8OUD - chains B and E of the 6 polymer chains in the assembly; structure by electron microscopy, 2.31 A resolution.

[Chain B]
Protein: Neutral amino acid transporter B(0)
From: Homo sapiens
UniProt: Q15758 (AAAT_HUMAN); residue numbers follow UniProt; this construct covers 1-541
Amino-acid sequence (541 residues; row label = number of the first residue in the row):
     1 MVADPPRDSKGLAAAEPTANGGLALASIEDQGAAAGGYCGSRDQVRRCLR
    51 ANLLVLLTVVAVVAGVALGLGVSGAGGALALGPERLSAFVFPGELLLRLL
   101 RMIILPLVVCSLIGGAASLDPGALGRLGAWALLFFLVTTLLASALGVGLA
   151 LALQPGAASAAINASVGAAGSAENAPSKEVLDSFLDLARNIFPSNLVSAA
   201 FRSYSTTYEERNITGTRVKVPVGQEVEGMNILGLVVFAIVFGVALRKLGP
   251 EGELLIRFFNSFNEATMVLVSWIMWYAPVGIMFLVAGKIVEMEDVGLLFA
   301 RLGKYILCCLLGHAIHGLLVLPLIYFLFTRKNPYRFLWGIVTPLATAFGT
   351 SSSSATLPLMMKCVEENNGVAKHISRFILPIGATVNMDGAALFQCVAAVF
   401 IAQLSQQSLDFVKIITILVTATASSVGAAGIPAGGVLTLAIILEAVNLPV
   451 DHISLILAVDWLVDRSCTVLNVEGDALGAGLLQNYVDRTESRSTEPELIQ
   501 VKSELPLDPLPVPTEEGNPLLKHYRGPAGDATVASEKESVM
Not modelled in the structure: 1-48, 159-176, 212-218, 490-541
Swiss-Prot annotation at these positions:
  - binding site (Na(+)): Gly382, Thr384, Asn386, Asn471, Asp475
  - modified residue: Met1 (N-acetylmethionine), Ser493 (Phosphoserine), Thr494 (Phosphothreonine), Ser503 (Phosphoserine), Ser535 (Phosphoserine), Ser539 (Phosphoserine)
  - glycosylation (N-linked (GlcNAc...) asparagine): Asn163, Asn212
Ion coordination: Na+ site 1: Phe135, Thr138, Thr139, Asp388; Na+ site 2: Gly382, Asn386, Asn471, Asp475; Na+ site 3: Thr384, Ser425, Val426, Ala428
Ligand contacts: alanine (ALA): Ser351, Ser352, Ser353, Met387, Ala429, Gly430, Ile431, Pro432, Gly434, Asp464, Thr468, Asn471

[Chain E]
Protein: Nanobody 469
From: Lama glama
Notes: antibody fragment or engineered binder
Amino-acid sequence (126 residues; each row starts with the number of its first residue):
     1 QVQLVESGGGLVQPGGSLRLSCAASGSIFRLDAMGWYRQAPGKQRELVAV
    51 IRSGGSTDYGDSVKGRFTISRDNAKNTVYLQMNSLKPEDTAVYYCNAVQI
   101 LKTIYWGQGTQVTVSSHHHHHHEPEA
Not modelled in the structure: 116-126
Disulfides: Cys22-Cys95

[Chain B / chain E interface]
Residue-residue contacts - 59 pairs, chain B then chain E:
  Gly114(B) with Lys102(E); Thr103(E)
  Gly115(B) with Leu101(E); Lys102(E)
  Ala117(B) with Ile104(E)
  Ser118(B) with Val98(E); Gln99(E); Ile100(E); Leu101(E), hydrogen bond (side chain-backbone); Lys102(E), hydrogen bond (side chain-backbone); Thr103(E); Ile104(E)
  Leu119(B) with Leu101(E), hydrophobic
  Asp120(B) with Tyr37(E), hydrogen bond; Asn96(E); Trp106(E)
  Gly122(B) with Tyr37(E), hydrogen bond (backbone-side chain); Val50(E); Arg52(E), hydrogen bond (backbone-side chain)
  Ala123(B) with Ala33(E), hydrophobic; Arg52(E), hydrogen bond (backbone-side chain); Val98(E), hydrophobic
  Leu124(B) with Arg52(E); Ile100(E), hydrophobic
  Gly125(B) with Arg52(E)
  Arg246(B) with Arg45(E), hydrogen bond (backbone-side chain)
  Lys247(B) with Arg45(E), hydrogen bond (backbone-side chain)
  Gly249(B) with Arg45(E); Trp106(E)
  Pro250(B) with Arg45(E); Tyr94(E), hydrophobic; Trp106(E), hydrophobic
  Glu253(B) with Tyr105(E); Trp106(E), hydrogen bond (side chain-backbone)
  Ile256(B) with Thr103(E); Ile104(E)
  Arg257(B) with Thr103(E), hydrogen bond; Ile104(E), hydrogen bond (side chain-backbone); Tyr105(E)
  Asn260(B) with Lys102(E); Thr103(E); Tyr105(E)
  Asn263(B) with Lys102(E)
  Lys372(B) with Gly54(E)
  His373(B) with Gly54(E)
  Arg376(B) with Ser53(E), hydrogen bond (backbone-side chain); Gly54(E)
  Phe377(B) with Asp32(E); Arg52(E); Ser53(E); Ile100(E), hydrophobic
  Pro380(B) with Arg30(E)
  Ile381(B) with Arg30(E); Asp32(E); Ile100(E), hydrophobic
  Thr384(B) with Phe29(E); Arg30(E)
  Val385(B) with Leu101(E), hydrophobic
  Val426(B) with Leu101(E), hydrophobic
Also at the interface, not in a pair above, chain B (32 interface residues in all): Pro121, Leu132, Leu248, Glu264
Also at the interface, not in a pair above, chain E (23 interface residues in all): Gln1, Ser56

[Summary]
32 residues of chain B face 23 of chain E across their interface; the contacts include 12 hydrogen bonds.
Among the polar pairs are Ser118(B)-Leu101(E), Ser118(B)-Lys102(E) and Asp120(B)-Tyr37(E). Chain B binds
alanine. Curated annotation (UniProt) lists 5 Na+-binding residues on chain B.
Here chain B is Neutral amino acid transporter B(0) (Homo sapiens) and chain E is Nanobody 469 (Lama glama).
Entry 8OUD (Structure of the human neutral amino acid transporter ASCT2 in complex with nanobody 469) was
determined by electron microscopy, deposited together with 8OUH, 8OUI and 8OUJ.
